PDB entry 6UTT | X-ray diffraction, 2.49 A resolution | chains B and D of the 6 polymer chains in the assembly

[Chain B (and D)]
Name: ATP-dependent sacrificial sulfur transferase LarE
Source organism: Lactobacillus plantarum
Notes: chain D of this document is another copy of the same molecule, construct and numbering; everything in this record applies to it too
UniProtKB: A0A0G9FES3 (A0A0G9FES3_LACPN); numbering as in UniProt (aligned over 1-276)
Sequence (286 residues; row label = number of the first residue in the row):
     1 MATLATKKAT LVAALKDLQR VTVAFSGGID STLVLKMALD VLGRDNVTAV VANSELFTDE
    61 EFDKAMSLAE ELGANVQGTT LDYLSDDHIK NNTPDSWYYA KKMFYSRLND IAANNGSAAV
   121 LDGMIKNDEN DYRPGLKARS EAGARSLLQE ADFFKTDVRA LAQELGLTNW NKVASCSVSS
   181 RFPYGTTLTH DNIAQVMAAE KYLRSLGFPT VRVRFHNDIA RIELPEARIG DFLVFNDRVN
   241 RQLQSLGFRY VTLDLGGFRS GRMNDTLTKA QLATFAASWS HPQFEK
Disordered / not traced: 1, 128-140, 260-286 (chain D: 1-2, 126-143, 260-286)
Differences from the reference sequence: expression tag (277-286)
Bound ions: Ca2+: Asp231 (shared with 1 residue of chain A; 1 residue of chain C)
Reported in the primary citation:
  - mutagenesis - D231R: unchanged catalytic activity

[Chain B / chain D interface]
Pairs across the interface (27; chain B residue first):
  His216(B) - Ile219(D)
  His216(B) - Tyr250(D)
  Ile219(B) - His216(D)
  Arg221(B) - Tyr250(D)
  Arg221(B) - Thr252(D)
  Gly230(B) - Leu233(D)
  Leu233(B) - Ile229(D)  hydrophobic
  Asn236(B) - Leu255(D)
  Val239(B) - Leu255(D)  hydrophobic
  Asn240(B) - Gly256(D)
  Tyr250(B) - His216(D)
  Tyr250(B) - Arg221(D)
  Val251(B) - Asp254(D)
  Val251(B) - Leu255(D)  hydrogen bond (backbone-backbone)
  Thr252(B) - Arg221(D)
  Thr252(B) - Thr252(D)  hydrogen bond
  Thr252(B) - Leu253(D)
  Leu253(B) - Thr252(D)
  Leu253(B) - Leu253(D)  hydrogen bond (backbone-backbone)
  Leu253(B) - Leu255(D)  hydrophobic
  Asp254(B) - Val251(D)
  Leu255(B) - Ile222(D)  hydrophobic
  Leu255(B) - Phe232(D)  hydrophobic
  Leu255(B) - Asn236(D)
  Leu255(B) - Val239(D)  hydrophobic
  Leu255(B) - Val251(D)  hydrogen bond (backbone-backbone)
  Gly256(B) - Asn240(D)
Interface residues without a listed pair, chain B (18 interface residues in all): Ile222, Ile229, Phe232
Interface residues without a listed pair, chain D (18 interface residues in all): Gly230

[Summary]
Chain B and chain D each contribute 18 residues to their interface; the contacts include 4 hydrogen bonds.
Among the polar pairs are Thr252(B)-Thr252(D), Val251(B)-Leu255(D) and Leu253(B)-Leu253(D). From the paper:
D231R of chain B leaves catalytic activity unchanged.
Both chains are ATP-dependent sacrificial sulfur transferase LarE (Lactobacillus plantarum). Entry 6UTT (LarE,
a sulfur transferase involved in synthesis of the cofactor for lactate racemase in complex with ...) was
determined by X-ray diffraction together with 6UTP, 6UTQ and 6UTR from the same study.
